PDB entry 8EAP | electron microscopy, 3.30 A resolution | chains B and D of the 9 polymer chains in the assembly

[Chain B]
Name: Tail needle protein gp26
Source organism: Salmonella phage P22
Reference sequence: P35837 (NEEDL_BPP22); residues 3-64 here = UniProt positions 3-64
Amino-acid sequence (62 residues; each row starts with the number of its first residue):
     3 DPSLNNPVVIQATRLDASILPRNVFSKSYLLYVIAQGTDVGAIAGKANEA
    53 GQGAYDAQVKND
Disordered / not traced: 64

[Chain D]
Name: Packaged DNA stabilization protein gp10
Source organism: Salmonella phage P22
Reference sequence: P26749 (VG10_BPP22); residues 2-472 here = UniProt positions 2-472
Amino-acid sequence (471 residues; each row starts with the number of its first residue):
     2 PIQQLPMMKGMGKDFKNADYIDYLPVNMLATPKEILNSSGYLRSFPGITK
    52 RYDMNGVSRGVEYNTAQNAVYRVCGGKLYKGESEVGDVAGSGRVSMAHGR
   102 TSQAVGVNGQLVEYRYDGTVKTVSNWPADSGFTQYELGSVRDITRLRGRY
   152 AWSKDGTDSWFITDLEDESHPDRYSAQYRAESQPDGIIGIGTWRDFIVCF
   202 GSSTIEYFSLTGATTAGAALYVAQPSLMVQKSIAGTYCKTPFADSYAFIS
   252 HPATGAPSVYIIGSGQASPIATASIEKIIRSYTAEEMATGVMETLRFDSH
   302 ELLIIHLPRHVLVYDASSSQNGPQWCVLKTGLYDDVYRGVDFMYEGNQIT
   352 CGDKSEAVVGQLQFDISSQYDKQQEHLLFTPLFKADNARCFDLEVESSTG
   402 VAQYADRLFLSATTDGINYGREQMIEQNEPFVYDKRVLWKRVGRIRRLIG
   452 FKLRVITKSPVTLSGCQIRLE
Construct notes: conflict Ser-233 (Gly in P26749)

[Chain B / chain D interface]
Contacting residue pairs (6; chain B residue first):
  Ser-28(B) / Ser-265(D)
  Ser-30(B) / Ser-227(D)  hydrogen bond (side chain-backbone)
  Ser-30(B) / Leu-228(D)
  Ser-30(B) / Ser-265(D)  hydrogen bond (side chain-backbone)
  Ser-30(B) / Gly-266(D)  hydrogen bond (side chain-backbone)
  Leu-33(B) / Ser-227(D)
Also at the interface, not in a pair above, chain B (5 interface residues in all): Lys-29, Tyr-34
Also at the interface, not in a pair above, chain D (5 interface residues in all): Gln-267

[Overview]
The chain B/chain D interface involves 5 residues from each chain; the contacts include 3 hydrogen bonds.
Polar contacts include Ser-30(B)/Ser-227(D), Ser-30(B)/Ser-265(D) and Ser-30(B)/Gly-266(D).
Here chain B is Tail needle protein gp26 and chain D is Packaged DNA stabilization protein gp10, both from
Salmonella phage P22. Entry 8EAP (Cryo-EM structure of the in-situ gp10-gp26 from bacteriophage P22) was
determined by electron microscopy.
